3S48 - chains A and D; structure by X-ray diffraction, 3.05 A resolution.

Chain A:
Protein: Iron-regulated surface determinant protein H
Source organism: Staphylococcus aureus
Notes: fragment: first NEAT domain
UniProtKB: Q6G8J7 (ISDH_STAAS); residue numbers follow UniProt; this construct covers 86-229
Sequence (164 residues; each row starts with the number of its first residue):
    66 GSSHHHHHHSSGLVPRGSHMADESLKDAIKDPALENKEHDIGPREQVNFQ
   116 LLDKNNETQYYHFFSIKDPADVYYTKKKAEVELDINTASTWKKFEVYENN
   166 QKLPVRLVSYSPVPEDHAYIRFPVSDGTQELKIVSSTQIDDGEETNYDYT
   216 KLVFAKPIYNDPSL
Disordered / not traced: 66-86
Differences from the reference sequence: expression tag (66-85)

Chain D:
Protein: Hemoglobin subunit alpha
Source organism: Homo sapiens
UniProtKB: P69905 (HBA_HUMAN); residues 1-141 here correspond to UniProt positions 2-142 (UniProt number = residue number + 1)
Sequence (141 residues; each row starts with the number of its first residue):
     1 VLSPADKTNVKAAWGKVGAHAGEYGAEALERMFLSFPTTKTYFPHFDLSH
    51 GSAQVKGHGKKVADALTNAVAHVDDMPNALSALSDLHAHKLRVDPVNFKL
   101 LSHCLLVTLAAHLPAEFTPAVHASLDKFLASVSTVLTSKYR
Disordered / not traced: 141
UniProt features mapped onto this chain:
  - binding site (O2): His58
  - binding site (heme b): His87
  - site: Thr8, Asn9 (Microbial infection: Cleavage), Lys11 (Not glycated), Ala13, Trp14 (Microbial infection: Cleavage), Tyr24, Gly25 (Microbial infection: Cleavage), Leu29, Glu30 (Microbial infection: Cleavage), His45, Phe46 (Microbial infection: Cleavage), Asp47, Leu48 (Microbial infection: Cleavage), Ser52, Ala53 (Microbial infection: Cleavage), Val55, Lys56 (Microbial infection: Cleavage), Lys56 (Not glycated), Gly59, Lys60 (Microbial infection: Cleavage), Lys60 (Not glycated), Lys90 (Not glycated), Leu91, Arg92 (Microbial infection: Cleavage), Lys99 (Not glycated), Leu106, Val107 (Microbial infection: Cleavage), Thr108, Leu109 (Microbial infection: Cleavage), Val121, His122 (Microbial infection: Cleavage), Ser133, Thr134 (Microbial infection: Cleavage)
  - modified residue: Ser3 (Phosphoserine), Lys7 (N6-succinyllysine), Thr8 (Phosphothreonine), Lys11 (N6-succinyllysine), Lys16 (N6-acetyllysine), Tyr24 (Phosphotyrosine), Ser35 (Phosphoserine), Lys40 (N6-succinyllysine), Ser49 (Phosphoserine), Ser102 (Phosphoserine), Thr108 (Phosphothreonine), Ser124 (Phosphoserine), Ser131 (Phosphoserine), Thr134 (Phosphothreonine), Thr137 (Phosphothreonine), Ser138 (Phosphoserine)
  - glycosylation (N-linked (Glc) (glycation) lysine): Lys7, Lys16, Lys40, Lys61
Metal / ion sites: heme Fe near His87 (its only coordinating residue here)
Small-molecule neighbours: heme (HEM): Thr39, Tyr42, Phe43, Phe46, His58, Lys61, Val62, Ala65, Leu66, Leu83, Leu86, His87, Leu91, Val93, Asn97, Phe98, Leu101, Leu136
Reported in the primary citation:
  - disease-associated variants - R31S: decreased stability (citing earlier work)
  - mutagenesis - H103Y: decreased stability (citing earlier work)
  - self-association interface (contacts with another copy of this molecule); pairs are residue here / residue on that copy: His103-Asp126 (hydrogen bond), His122-His103 (hydrogen bond)

How chain A and chain D interact:
Pairs across the interface (26; chain A residue first):
  Tyr125(A) - Gly15(D)
  Tyr125(A) - Gly18(D)
  Tyr125(A) - Ala19(D)  hydrogen bond (side chain-backbone)
  Tyr126(A) - Thr8(D)
  Tyr126(A) - Lys11(D)
  Tyr126(A) - Ala12(D)
  Phe129(A) - Lys11(D)
  Phe129(A) - Trp14(D)
  Phe129(A) - Thr67(D)
  Phe129(A) - Val70(D)  hydrophobic
  Phe129(A) - Ala71(D)
  Ser130(A) - Lys11(D)  hydrogen bond
  Asn151(A) - Lys11(D)  hydrogen bond
  Asn151(A) - Asp74(D)  hydrogen bond
  Thr152(A) - Lys7(D)
  Thr152(A) - Lys11(D)  hydrogen bond
  Thr155(A) - Pro4(D)
  Thr155(A) - Thr8(D)  hydrogen bond
  Val178(A) - Pro4(D)  hydrophobic
  Pro179(A) - Lys7(D)  hydrogen bond (backbone-side chain)
  Pro179(A) - Asp74(D)
  Glu180(A) - Asp74(D)
  Asp181(A) - Pro4(D)
  His182(A) - Asp74(D)  salt bridge
  Ile204(A) - Ala5(D)  hydrophobic
  Ile204(A) - Asn9(D)
Also at the interface, not in a pair above, chain A (14 interface residues in all): Ser154
Also at the interface, not in a pair above, chain D (16 interface residues in all): Val73

Overview:
14 residues of chain A face 16 of chain D across their interface, with 7 hydrogen bonds and 1 salt bridge.
Among the polar pairs are His182(A)-Asp74(D), Tyr125(A)-Ala19(D) and Ser130(A)-Lys11(D). Ligands of chain D:
heme. The paper reports that R31S and H103Y of chain D reduce stability; a self-association interface
involving His103(D) and His122(D).
Chain A is Iron-regulated surface determinant protein H (Staphylococcus aureus) and chain D is Hemoglobin
subunit alpha (Homo sapiens); the structure, Human Alpha-Haemoglobin Complexed with the First NEAT Domain of
IsdH from Staphylococcus aureus, was determined by X-ray diffraction.
